Entry 7SN6 (X-ray diffraction, 1.80 A resolution); this record covers chains A and C.

[Chain A]
Name: Splicing factor U2AF 65 kDa subunit
Organism: Homo sapiens
UniProtKB: P26368 (U2AF2_HUMAN); residue numbers follow UniProt; this construct covers 375-475
Chain sequence (106 residues; each row starts with the number of its first residue):
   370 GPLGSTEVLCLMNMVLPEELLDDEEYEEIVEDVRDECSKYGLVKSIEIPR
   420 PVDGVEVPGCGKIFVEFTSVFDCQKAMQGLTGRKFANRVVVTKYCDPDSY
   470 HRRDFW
Disordered / not traced: 370-371
Differences from the reference sequence: expression tag (370-374)
Curated features (UniProtKB/Swiss-Prot):
  - mutagenesis: Glu387 to Glu388 (Reduces interaction with SF1), Asp391 to Glu394 (Reduces interaction with SF1), Glu396 to Glu397 (No effect; Reduces interaction with SF1), Phe454 (F454A: Reduces interaction with SF1)
Reported in the primary citation:
  - contacts within the chain: Glu405-Arg452 (salt bridge)
  - specificity-determining residues: Lys453 (proposed by the authors, not directly observed)
  - mutagenesis - E394K/E397K: abolished binding to Splicing factor 3B subunit 1 (chain C)
  - mutagenesis - E394K/E397K: abolished binding to FLAGSF3B1

[Chain C]
Name: Splicing factor 3B subunit 1
UniProtKB: O75533 (SF3B1_HUMAN); residues 333-351 here = UniProt positions 333-351
Chain sequence (19 residues; row label = number of the first residue in the row):
   333 KRKSRWDETPASQMGGSTP
Disordered / not traced: 333-334, 347-351
Curated features (UniProtKB/Swiss-Prot):
  - modified residue: Thr341 (Phosphothreonine), Ser344 (Phosphoserine), Ser349 (Phosphoserine), Thr350 (Phosphothreonine)
  - mutagenesis: Trp338 (W338A: Abolishes interaction with RBM39; when associated with A-200; A-218; A-232; A-254; A-293 and A-310)
Reported in the primary citation:
  - contacts within the chain: Thr341-Met346
  - mutagenesis - T341A/M346A, P342G: unchanged binding to Splicing factor U2AF 65 kDa subunit (chain A)

[Interface between chain A and chain C]
Contacting residue pairs (25):
  Met383(A) with Trp338(C), hydrophobic
  Glu388(A) with Arg337(C), salt bridge
  Glu394(A) with Arg337(C), salt bridge
  Glu397(A) with Arg337(C), salt bridge
  Ile398(A) with Arg337(C)
  Asp401(A) with Ser336(C), hydrogen bond; Arg337(C), salt bridge; Trp338(C), hydrogen bond (backbone-side chain)
  Glu405(A) with Trp338(C)
  Gln447(A) with Ala343(C)
  Gly448(A) with Ala343(C)
  Leu449(A) with Trp338(C), hydrophobic
  Thr450(A) with Ala343(C)
  Gly451(A) with Met346(C)
  Arg452(A) with Asp339(C), salt bridge; Thr341(C), hydrogen bond (side chain-backbone); Ala343(C)
  Lys453(A) with Arg337(C); Trp338(C); Asp339(C), hydrogen bond (backbone-side chain); Met346(C)
  Phe454(A) with Arg337(C); Trp338(C)
  Ala455(A) with Arg337(C), hydrogen bond (backbone-backbone)
  Val459(A) with Trp338(C), hydrophobic
Other interface residues (no listed pair), chain A (18 interface residues in all): Val402
Other interface residues (no listed pair), chain C (8 interface residues in all): Pro342
The authors on this interface:
  - pairs named by the authors: Glu394(A)-Arg337(C), Glu397(A)-Arg337(C) (salt bridge), Arg452(A)-Asp339(C) (salt bridge), Lys453(A)-Asp339(C), Trp338(C)-Phe454(A) (pi stacking), Trp338(C)-Arg452(A)
  - interface residues, chain A: Glu397(A), Glu405(A), Arg452(A), Phe454(A)

[Overview]
Chain A and chain C form an interface of 18 and 8 residues respectively; the contacts include 5 hydrogen bonds
and 5 salt bridges. Polar contacts include Glu388(A)-Arg337(C), Glu394(A)-Arg337(C) and Glu397(A)-Arg337(C).
The paper describes contacts between Glu394(A) and Arg337(C), Lys453(A) and Asp339(C) and Trp338(C) and
Arg452(A); salt bridges between Glu397(A) and Arg337(C) and Arg452(A) and Asp339(C); pi stacking between
Trp338(C) and Phe454(A). From the paper: E394K/E397K of chain A abolish binding to Splicing factor 3B subunit
1 (chain C); interface residues Glu397(A), Glu405(A) and Arg452(A) among others; 3 substitutions were tested
in all.
Here chain A is Splicing factor U2AF 65 kDa subunit (Homo sapiens) and chain C is Splicing factor 3B subunit
1. Entry 7SN6 (U2AF65 uhm bound to SF3B155 ULM5) was determined by X-ray diffraction.
